7XFL - chains G and I of the 10 polymer chains in the assembly; structure by electron microscopy, 2.80 A resolution.

Chain G:
Protein: Histone H2A type 1
Source organism: Xenopus laevis
UniProt: P06897 (H2A1_XENLA); residues 0-129 here correspond to UniProt positions 1-130 (UniProt number = residue number + 1)
Chain sequence (130 residues; row label = number of the first residue in the row; numbering starts at 0):
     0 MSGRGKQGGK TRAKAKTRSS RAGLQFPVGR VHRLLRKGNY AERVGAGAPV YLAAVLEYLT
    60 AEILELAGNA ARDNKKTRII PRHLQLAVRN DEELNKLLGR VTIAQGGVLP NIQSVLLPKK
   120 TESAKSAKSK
Unresolved in the structure: 0-10, 119-129
Differences from the reference sequence: conflict Arg99 (Gly100 in P06897)

Chain I:
Molecule: 152-nt DNA strand
Source organism: Xenopus laevis
Sequence (152 nucleotides; row label = number of the first residue in the row; numbers below 1 keep their minus sign (DA-77 is residue -77)):
   -77 ATGCACAGGA TGTATATATC TGACICGTGC CTGGAGACTA GGGAGTAATC CCCTTGGCGG
   -17 TTAAAACGCG GGGGACAGCG CGTACGTGCG TTTAAGCGGT GCTAGAGCTG TCTACGACCA
    43 ATTGAGCGGC CTCGGCACCG GGATTCTCCA GG
Unresolved in the structure: -77 to -62, 73-74

Chain G / chain I interface:
Residue-residue contacts (16):
  Arg11(G) - DA43(I)  hydrogen bond to the base
  Arg11(G) - DT44(I)  hydrogen bond to the sugar
  Arg29(G) - DG48(I)  phosphate contact
  Arg29(G) - DC49(I)  salt bridge to the phosphate
  Arg42(G) - DG38(I)  sugar contact
  Arg42(G) - DA39(I)  phosphate contact
  Val43(G) - DG38(I)  sugar contact
  Val43(G) - DA39(I)  hydrogen bond to the phosphate
  Gly44(G) - DG38(I)  phosphate contact
  Ala45(G) - DG38(I)  phosphate contact
  Lys75(G) - DC58(I)  phosphate contact
  Lys75(G) - DA59(I)  phosphate contact
  Thr76(G) - DG57(I)  phosphate contact
  Thr76(G) - DC58(I)  hydrogen bond to the phosphate
  Arg77(G) - DG57(I)  hydrogen bond to the sugar
  Arg77(G) - DC58(I)  hydrogen bond to the phosphate
Interface residues without a listed pair, chain G (14 interface residues in all): Ala14, His31, Arg35, Glu41, Lys74
Interface residues without a listed pair, chain I (11 interface residues in all): DA42, DG46

Summary:
The interface between chain G and chain I involves 14 residues on one side and 11 on the other, with 6
hydrogen bonds and 1 salt bridge. Polar pairs include Arg11(G)-DA43(I), Arg11(G)-DT44(I) and Arg77(G)-DG57(I).
Here chain G is Histone H2A type 1 and chain I is a 152-nt DNA strand, both from Xenopus laevis. Entry 7XFL
(Structure of nucleosome-AAG complex (A-53I, free state)) was determined by electron microscopy together with
7XFC, 7XFH, 7XFI, 7XFJ, 7XFM and 7XFN from the same study.
